PDB entry 7KB1 | X-ray diffraction, 1.85 A resolution | chains A and C of the 4 polymer chains in the assembly

# Chain A (and C)
Name: O-acetyl-L-homoserine sulfhydrylase
Organism: Thermotoga maritima (strain ATCC 43589 / MSB8 / DSM 3109 / JCM 10099)
Notes: EC 2.5.1.-; chain C of this document is another copy of the same molecule, construct and numbering; everything in this record applies to it too
UniProtKB: Q9WZY4 (METY_THEMA); residue numbers follow UniProt; this construct covers 1-430
Amino-acid sequence (430 residues; each row starts with the number of its first residue):
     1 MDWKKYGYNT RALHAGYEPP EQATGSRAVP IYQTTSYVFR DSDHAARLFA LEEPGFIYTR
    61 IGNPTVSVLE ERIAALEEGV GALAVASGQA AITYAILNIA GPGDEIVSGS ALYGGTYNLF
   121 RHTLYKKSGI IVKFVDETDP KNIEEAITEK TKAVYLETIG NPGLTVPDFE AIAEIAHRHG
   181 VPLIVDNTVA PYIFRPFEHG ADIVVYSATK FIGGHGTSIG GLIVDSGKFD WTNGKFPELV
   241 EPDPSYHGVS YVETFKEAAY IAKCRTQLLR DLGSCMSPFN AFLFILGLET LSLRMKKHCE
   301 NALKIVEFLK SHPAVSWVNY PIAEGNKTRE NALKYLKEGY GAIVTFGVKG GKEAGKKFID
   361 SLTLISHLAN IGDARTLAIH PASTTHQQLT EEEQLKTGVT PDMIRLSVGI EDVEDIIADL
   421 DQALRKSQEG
Disordered / not traced: 1, 430
Residues lining bound ligands: WBJ ((2E)-2-[({3-hydroxy-2-methyl-5-[(phosphonooxy)methyl]pyridin-4-yl}methyl)imino]but-3-enoic acid): S87, G88, Q89, I92, Y113, T116, E157, N161, D186, T188, S207, T209, K210, I219, G220, A369, N370, I371, T385, R405
Reported in the primary citation:
  - binding site for WBJ: Y58, N161, K210, R405
  - conformationally variable residues: N161
  - specificity-determining residues: R270
  - specificity-determining residues: N118 (proposed by the authors, not directly observed)
  - catalytic residues: K210 (proposed by the authors, not directly observed)

# How chain A and chain C interact
Pairs across the interface (68):
  Y6(A) with D415(C)
  G7(A) with D412(C); D415(C), hydrogen bond (backbone-side chain)
  Y8(A) with D412(C), hydrogen bond (backbone-side chain)
  N9(A) with K297(C); I410(C); D412(C), hydrogen bond (backbone-side chain)
  T10(A) with E411(C); D412(C), hydrogen bond (backbone-side chain); D415(C), hydrogen bond
  L13(A) with A374(C); R375(C), hydrogen bond (backbone-side chain); I410(C), hydrophobic; E411(C)
  H14(A) with L364(C); R375(C); E411(C), salt bridge
  R27(A) with S366(C), hydrogen bond; L368(C); R375(C)
  A28(A) with G216(C)
  H215(A) with L286(C); E289(C), salt bridge; T290(C)
  G216(A) with A28(C)
  T217(A) with F282(C); L286(C)
  F279(A) with F279(C), hydrophobic
  F282(A) with T217(C)
  L283(A) with L283(C), hydrophobic
  L286(A) with H215(C); T217(C)
  E289(A) with H215(C), salt bridge; A374(C); R375(C), salt bridge; I410(C)
  T290(A) with H215(C); T290(C); R294(C)
  L293(A) with L293(C); K297(C)
  R294(A) with T290(C)
  K297(A) with N9(C); L293(C)
  L364(A) with T10(C); H14(C)
  S366(A) with R27(C), hydrogen bond
  L368(A) with R27(C)
  D373(A) with R27(C)
  A374(A) with L13(C); E289(C)
  R375(A) with L13(C), hydrogen bond (side chain-backbone); H14(C); R27(C); E289(C), salt bridge
  I410(A) with N9(C); L13(C), hydrophobic; E289(C)
  E411(A) with T10(C); L13(C); H14(C), salt bridge
  D412(A) with G7(C); Y8(C), hydrogen bond (side chain-backbone); N9(C), hydrogen bond (side chain-backbone); T10(C), hydrogen bond (backbone-side chain)
  D415(A) with Y6(C); G7(C), hydrogen bond (side chain-backbone); T10(C), hydrogen bond
Other interface residues (no listed pair), chain A (34 interface residues in all): K5, E18, I31
Other interface residues (no listed pair), chain C (34 interface residues in all): K5, E18, I31, D373

# Summary
The chain A/chain C interface involves 34 residues from each chain, with 14 hydrogen bonds and 6 salt bridges.
Among the polar pairs are H14(A)-E411(C), H215(A)-E289(C) and E289(A)-R375(C). Bound to chain A: compound WBJ.
The paper reports the catalytic residue K210(A); a binding site for WBJ at Y58(A), N161(A) and K210(A) among
others.
Both chains are O-acetyl-L-homoserine sulfhydrylase (Thermotoga maritima (strain ATCC 43589 / MSB8 / DSM 3109
/ JCM 10099)). Entry 7KB1 (Complex of O-acety-L-homoserine aminocarboxypropyltransferase (MetY) from
Thermotoga maritima and a key reaction intermediate) was determined by X-ray diffraction together with 7KB0
from the same study.
